7WDT - chain A; structure by X-ray diffraction, 1.65 A resolution.

Chain A:
Protein: Beta-N-acetylhexosaminidase
From: Bifidobacterium bifidum JCM 1254
Notes: EC 3.2.1.52
UniProt: D4QAP5 (D4QAP5_BIFBI); numbering as in UniProt (aligned over 39-861)
Chain sequence (830 residues; row label = number of the first residue in the row):
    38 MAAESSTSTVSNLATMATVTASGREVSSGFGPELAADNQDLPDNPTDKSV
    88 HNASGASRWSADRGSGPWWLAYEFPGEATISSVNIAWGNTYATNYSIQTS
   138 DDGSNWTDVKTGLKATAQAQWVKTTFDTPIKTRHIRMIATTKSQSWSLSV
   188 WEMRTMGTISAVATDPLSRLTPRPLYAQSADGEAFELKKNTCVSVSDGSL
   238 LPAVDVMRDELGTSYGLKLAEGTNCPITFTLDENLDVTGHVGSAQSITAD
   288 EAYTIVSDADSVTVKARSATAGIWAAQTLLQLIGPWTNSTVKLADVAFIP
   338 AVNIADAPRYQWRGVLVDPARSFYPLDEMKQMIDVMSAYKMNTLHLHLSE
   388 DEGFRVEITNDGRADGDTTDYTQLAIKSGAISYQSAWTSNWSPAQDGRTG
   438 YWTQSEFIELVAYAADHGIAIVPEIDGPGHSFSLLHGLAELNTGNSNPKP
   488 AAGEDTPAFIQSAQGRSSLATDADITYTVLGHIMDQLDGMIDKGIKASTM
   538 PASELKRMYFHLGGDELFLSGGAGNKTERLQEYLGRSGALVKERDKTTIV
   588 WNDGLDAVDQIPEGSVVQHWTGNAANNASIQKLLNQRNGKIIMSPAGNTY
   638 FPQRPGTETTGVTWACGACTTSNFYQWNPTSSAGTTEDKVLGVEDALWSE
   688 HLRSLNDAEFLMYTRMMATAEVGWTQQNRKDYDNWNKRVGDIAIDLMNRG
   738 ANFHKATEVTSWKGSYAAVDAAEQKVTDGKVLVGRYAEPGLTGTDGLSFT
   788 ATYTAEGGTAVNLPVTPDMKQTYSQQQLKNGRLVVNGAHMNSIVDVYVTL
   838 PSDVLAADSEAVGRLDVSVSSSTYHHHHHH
Unresolved in the structure: 38-45, 796, 847-848
Sequence notes: initiating methionine (38); expression tag (862-867)
Disulfides: Cys229-Cys262, Cys653-Cys656
Ion coordination: Ca2+: Leu71, Asp74, Ser94, Trp188, Glu189
Residues lining bound ligands:
  - N-acetyl-D-glucosamine-6-sulfate (NGS; 2-acetamido-2-deoxy-6-O-sulfo-beta-D-glucopyranose): Arg358, Glu387, His467, Asp552, Glu553, Trp588, Trp607, Tyr637, Pro639, Gln640, Val649, Trp651, Trp685, Glu687
  - 2-acetamido-2-deoxy-6-O-sulfo-glucose (NGY; 2-acetamido-2-deoxy-6-O-sulfo-alpha-D-glucopyranose): Glu62, Val63, Phe67, Lys85, His88, Asn89, Arg95, Ser97, Asn126, Thr127, Gln181, Trp183, Ser184

In short:
Chain A binds N-acetyl-D-glucosamine-6-sulfate and 2-acetamido-2-deoxy-6-O-sulfo-glucose. The Ca2+ site is
built by Leu71, Asp74, Ser94, Trp188 and Glu189.
Chain A is Beta-N-acetylhexosaminidase (Bifidobacterium bifidum JCM 1254); the structure,
6-sulfo-beta-D-N-acetylglucosaminidase from Bifidobacterium bifidum in complex with GlcNAc-6S, was determined
by X-ray diffraction together with 7WDU from the same study.
